8BFK - chains O and Q of the 18 polymer chains in the assembly; structure by electron microscopy, 3.00 A resolution.

[Chain O (and Q)]
Molecule: Putative virion structural protein
Organism: Klebsiella phage vB_KpM_FBKp24
Notes: chain Q of this document is another copy of the same molecule, construct and numbering; everything in this record applies to it too
UniProtKB: A0A7U0GBC4 (A0A7U0GBC4_9CAUD); residues 2-291 here = UniProt positions 2-291
Sequence (290 residues; row label = number of the first residue in the row):
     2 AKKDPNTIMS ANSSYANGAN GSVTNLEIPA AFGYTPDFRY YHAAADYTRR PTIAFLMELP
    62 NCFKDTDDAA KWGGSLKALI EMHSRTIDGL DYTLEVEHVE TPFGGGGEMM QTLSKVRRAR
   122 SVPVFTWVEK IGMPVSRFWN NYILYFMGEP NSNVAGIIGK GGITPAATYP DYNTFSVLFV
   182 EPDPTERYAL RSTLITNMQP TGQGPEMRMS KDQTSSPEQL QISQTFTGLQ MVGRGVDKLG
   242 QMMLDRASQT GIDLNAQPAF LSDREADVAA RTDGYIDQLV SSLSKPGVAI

[How chain O and chain Q interact]
Residue-residue contacts - 6 pairs, chain O then chain Q:
  Pro151(O) with Gly106(Q); Gly107(Q)
  Asn152(O) with Gly106(Q)
  Lys212(O) with Phe33(Q), hydrogen bond (side chain-backbone)
  Gln214(O) with Phe33(Q); Gly34(Q), hydrogen bond (side chain-backbone)

[In short]
Chain O and chain Q each contribute 4 residues to their interface; the contacts include 2 hydrogen bonds.
Polar contacts include Lys212(O)-Phe33(Q) and Gln214(O)-Gly34(Q).
Both chains are Putative virion structural protein (Klebsiella phage vB_KpM_FBKp24). Entry 8BFK (Jumbo Phage
phi-kp24 tail inner tube) was determined by electron microscopy (same publication as 8AU1 and 8BFL).
